PDB entry 8CVI | electron microscopy, 3.40 A resolution | chains B and M of the 33 polymer chains in the assembly

# Chain B (and M)
Name: Flagellin
From: Escherichia coli
Notes: chain M of this document is another copy of the same molecule, construct and numbering; everything in this record applies to it too
UniProt: B7USU2 (FLIC_ECO27); residues 1-548 here = UniProt positions 1-548
Chain sequence (548 residues; row label = number of the first residue in the row):
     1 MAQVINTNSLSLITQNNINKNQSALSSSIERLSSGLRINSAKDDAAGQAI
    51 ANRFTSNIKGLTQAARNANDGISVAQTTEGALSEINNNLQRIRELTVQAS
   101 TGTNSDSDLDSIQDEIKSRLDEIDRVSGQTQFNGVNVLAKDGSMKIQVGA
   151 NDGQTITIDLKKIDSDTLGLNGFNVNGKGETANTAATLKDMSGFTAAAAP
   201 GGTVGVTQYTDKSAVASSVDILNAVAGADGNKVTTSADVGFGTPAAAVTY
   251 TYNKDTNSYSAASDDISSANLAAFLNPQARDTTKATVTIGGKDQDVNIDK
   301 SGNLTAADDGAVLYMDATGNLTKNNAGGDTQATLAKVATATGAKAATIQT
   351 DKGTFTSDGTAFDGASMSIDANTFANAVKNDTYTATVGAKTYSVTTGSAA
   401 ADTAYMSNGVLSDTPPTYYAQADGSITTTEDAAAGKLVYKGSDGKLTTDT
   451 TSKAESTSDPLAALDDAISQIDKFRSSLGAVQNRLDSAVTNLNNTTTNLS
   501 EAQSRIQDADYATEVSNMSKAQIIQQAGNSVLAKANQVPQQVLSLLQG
Unresolved in the structure: 1-2, 178-454, 547-548 (chain M: 1, 178-454, 548)

# Interface between chain B and chain M
Residue-residue contacts - 12 pairs, chain B then chain M:
  Ile5(B) with Lys520(M); Ile523(M), hydrophobic; Ile524(M), hydrophobic
  Asn6(B) with Lys520(M)
  Thr7(B) with Lys520(M)
  Asn8(B) with Lys520(M)
  Gln15(B) with Ala512(M); Thr513(M)
  Pro539(B) with Ile523(M), hydrophobic
  Leu543(B) with Ile523(M), hydrophobic; Gln526(M)
  Leu546(B) with Ser530(M)
Other interface residues (no listed pair), chain B (9 interface residues in all): Asn536
Other interface residues (no listed pair), chain M (10 interface residues in all): Asp510, Ser516, Ala527

# Overview
The interface between chain B and chain M involves 9 residues on one side and 10 on the other.
Chain B and chain M are both Flagellin (Escherichia coli); the structure, Cryo-EM structure of the supercoiled
EPEC H6 flagellar filament core Curly I waveform, was determined by electron microscopy, deposited together
with 8CWM, 8CXM and 8CYE.
